Entry 6CFI (X-ray diffraction, 3.36 A resolution); this record covers chains A and Y of the 4 polymer chains in the assembly.

[Chain A]
Name: DNA repair protein RAD4
Organism: Saccharomyces cerevisiae S288c
UniProtKB: P14736 (RAD4_YEAST); residue numbers follow UniProt; this construct covers 101-632
Amino-acid sequence (538 residues; each row starts with the number of its first residue):
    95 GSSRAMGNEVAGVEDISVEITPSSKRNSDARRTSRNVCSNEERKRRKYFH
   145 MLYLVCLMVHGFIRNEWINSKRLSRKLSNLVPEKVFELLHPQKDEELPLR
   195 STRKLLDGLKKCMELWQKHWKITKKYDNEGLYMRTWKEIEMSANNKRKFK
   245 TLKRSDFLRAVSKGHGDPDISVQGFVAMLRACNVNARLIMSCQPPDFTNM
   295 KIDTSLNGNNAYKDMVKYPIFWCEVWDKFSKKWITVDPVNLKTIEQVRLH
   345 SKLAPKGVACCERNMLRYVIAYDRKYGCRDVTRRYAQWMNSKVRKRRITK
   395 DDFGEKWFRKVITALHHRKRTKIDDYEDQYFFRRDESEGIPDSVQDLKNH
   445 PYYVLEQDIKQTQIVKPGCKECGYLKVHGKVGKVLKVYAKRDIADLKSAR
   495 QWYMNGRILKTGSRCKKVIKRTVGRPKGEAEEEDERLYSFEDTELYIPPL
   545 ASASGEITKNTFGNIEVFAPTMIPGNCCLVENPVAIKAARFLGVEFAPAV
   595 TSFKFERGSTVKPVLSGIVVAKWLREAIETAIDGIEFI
Not modelled in the structure: 95-128, 518-525
Sequence notes: expression tag (95-100); conflict Thr115 (Lys in P14736), Glu223 (Val in P14736), Arg427 (Gln in P14736)
Curated features (UniProtKB/Swiss-Prot):
  - DNA-binding region: Asp250 to Phe269
Reported in the primary citation:
  - binding site for the 23-nt DNA strand (chain Y): Arg601
  - binding site for the 24-nt DNA strand: Phe599 to Val605

[Chain Y]
Molecule: 23-nt DNA strand
Sequence (23 nucleotides; numbered 1 to 23; the number before each row is that of its first residue):
     1 ATTGTAGCXTGGATGTTGAGTCA
Modified positions: T64 ((6-4)photoproduct) at position 9

[How chain A and chain Y interact]
Pairs across the interface - 17 pairs, chain A then chain Y:
  Asn130(A) - DG18(Y)  sugar contact
  Asn130(A) - DA19(Y)  hydrogen bond to the phosphate
  Val131(A) - DG18(Y)  sugar contact
  Arg137(A) - DT16(Y)  hydrogen bond to the phosphate
  Arg137(A) - DT17(Y)  salt bridge to the phosphate
  Thr292(A) - DG18(Y)  phosphate contact
  Asn293(A) - DG18(Y)  phosphate contact
  Met294(A) - DT17(Y)  sugar contact
  Met294(A) - DG18(Y)  hydrogen bond to the phosphate
  Lys295(A) - DG18(Y)  phosphate contact
  Lys295(A) - DA19(Y)  salt bridge to the phosphate
  Asn443(A) - DT16(Y)  hydrogen bond to the phosphate
  Lys454(A) - DG15(Y)  salt bridge to the phosphate
  Phe599(A) - DT10(Y)  base contact
  Glu600(A) - DT10(Y)  sugar contact
  Arg601(A) - T64_9(Y)  base contact
  Arg601(A) - DT10(Y)  salt bridge to the phosphate
Other interface residues (no listed pair), chain A (14 interface residues in all): His472, Gly602
Other interface residues (no listed pair), chain Y (9 interface residues in all): DC8, DA23

[Summary]
14 residues of chain A face 9 of chain Y across their interface; the contacts include 4 hydrogen bonds and 4
salt bridges. Polar pairs include Asn130(A)-DA19(Y), Arg137(A)-DT16(Y) and Met294(A)-DG18(Y). From the paper:
a binding site for the 23-nt DNA strand (chain Y) at Arg601(A); a binding site for the 24-nt DNA strand at
Phe599(A).
Here chain A is DNA repair protein RAD4 (Saccharomyces cerevisiae S288c) and chain Y is a 23-nt DNA strand.
Entry 6CFI (Crystal structure of Rad4-Rad23 bound to a 6-4 photoproduct UV lesion) was determined by X-ray
diffraction.
